Entry 4WXF (X-ray diffraction, 2.40 A resolution); this record covers chains A and C.

[Chain A (and C)]
Molecule: Serine hydroxymethyltransferase
From: Streptococcus thermophilus
Notes: EC 2.1.2.1; chain C of this document is another copy of the same molecule, construct and numbering; everything in this record applies to it too
Reference sequence: Q5M0B4 (GLYA_STRT1); numbering as in UniProt (aligned over 1-416)
Chain sequence (428 residues; row label = number of the first residue in the row; numbers below 1 keep their minus sign (Met-11 is residue -11)):
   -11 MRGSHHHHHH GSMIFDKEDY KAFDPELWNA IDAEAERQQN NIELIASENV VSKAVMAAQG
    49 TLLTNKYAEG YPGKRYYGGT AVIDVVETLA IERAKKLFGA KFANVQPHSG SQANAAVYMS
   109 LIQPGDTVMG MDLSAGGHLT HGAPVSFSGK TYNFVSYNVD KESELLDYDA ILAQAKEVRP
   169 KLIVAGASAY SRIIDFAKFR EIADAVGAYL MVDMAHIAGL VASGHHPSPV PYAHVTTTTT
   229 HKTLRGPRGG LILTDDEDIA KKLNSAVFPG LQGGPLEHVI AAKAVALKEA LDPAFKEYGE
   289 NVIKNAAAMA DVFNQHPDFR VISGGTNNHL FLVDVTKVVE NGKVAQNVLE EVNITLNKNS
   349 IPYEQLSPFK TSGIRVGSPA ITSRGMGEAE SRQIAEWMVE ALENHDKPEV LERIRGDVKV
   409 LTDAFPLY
Disordered / not traced: -11 to 6
Sequence notes: initiating methionine (-11); expression tag (-10 to 0)
Residues lining bound ligands:
  - N-pyridoxyl-glycine-5-monophosphate (PLG; N-glycine-[3-hydroxy-2-methyl-5-phosphonooxymethyl-pyridin-4-yl-methane]), molecule 1: Ser35, Ser97, Gly98, Ser99, Asn102, His126, Thr128, His129, Ala175, Ser176, Asp201, Ala203, His204, Thr227, His229, Lys230, Arg363
  - N-pyridoxyl-glycine-5-monophosphate (PLG), molecule 2: Tyr55, Glu57, Tyr65, Gly261, Gly262
Swiss-Prot annotation at these positions:
  - binding site ((6S)-5,6,7,8-tetrahydrofolate): Leu121, Gly125 to Leu127, Ser355 to Phe357
  - site: His229 (Plays an important role in substrate specificity)
  - modified residue: Lys230 (N6-(pyridoxal phosphate)lysine)

[Interface between chain A and chain C]
Contacting residue pairs - 145 pairs, chain A then chain C:
  Tyr8(A) with Ala42(C), hydrophobic; Ala45(C)
  Phe11(A) with Lys276(C), hydrogen bond (backbone-side chain); Asp280(C)
  Asp12(A) with Arg81(C), salt bridge; Lys276(C)
  Glu14(A) with Leu77(C)
  Leu15(A) with Leu77(C), hydrophobic; Val273(C), hydrophobic
  Trp16(A) with Ala42(C); Ala45(C), hydrophobic; Ala46(C)
  Ala18(A) with Val70(C); Val73(C), hydrophobic; Val74(C), hydrophobic
  Ile19(A) with Thr49(C); Ala269(C), hydrophobic
  Glu22(A) with Leu51(C); Lys54(C); Val70(C)
  Ala23(A) with Leu50(C), hydrophobic
  Arg25(A) with Lys54(C); Gly67(C), hydrogen bond (side chain-backbone)
  Gln26(A) with Leu50(C), hydrogen bond (side chain-backbone); Asn53(C), hydrogen bond
  Glu31(A) with Lys54(C), salt bridge
  Ile33(A) with Lys54(C)
  Ser35(A) with Tyr55(C)
  Glu36(A) with Asn53(C); Lys54(C), salt bridge; Tyr55(C), hydrogen bond (side chain-backbone)
  Asn37(A) with Asn53(C)
  Val38(A) with Asn53(C)
  Val39(A) with Thr52(C); Asn53(C), hydrogen bond (backbone-side chain)
  Ala42(A) with Tyr8(C), hydrophobic; Trp16(C)
  Met44(A) with Gly48(C); Thr49(C); Leu50(C), hydrogen bond (side chain-backbone)
  Ala45(A) with Tyr8(C); Trp16(C)
  Ala46(A) with Trp16(C)
  Gln47(A) with Gln47(C); Thr52(C), hydrogen bond; His266(C)
  Gly48(A) with Met44(C); Gly48(C)
  Thr49(A) with Ile19(C); Met44(C)
  Leu50(A) with Ala23(C), hydrophobic; Gln26(C), hydrogen bond (backbone-side chain); Met44(C); Leu415(C), hydrophobic; Tyr416(C), hydrophobic
  Leu51(A) with Glu22(C)
  Thr52(A) with Val39(C); Gln47(C), hydrogen bond; Arg236(C), hydrogen bond (backbone-side chain)
  Asn53(A) with Gln26(C), hydrogen bond; Glu36(C); Asn37(C); Val38(C); Val39(C), hydrogen bond (side chain-backbone); Arg236(C); Tyr416(C), hydrogen bond
  Lys54(A) with Arg25(C); Ile33(C); Glu36(C), salt bridge; Arg236(C), hydrogen bond (backbone-side chain)
  Tyr55(A) with Ser35(C); Glu36(C), hydrogen bond (backbone-side chain); His229(C), hydrogen bond; Lys230(C), hydrogen bond; Arg236(C)
  Tyr64(A) with Asn345(C)
  Tyr65(A) with Gln334(C); Asn345(C); Arg363(C)
  Gly66(A) with Gln334(C), hydrogen bond (backbone-side chain); Glu338(C); Leu344(C)
  Gly67(A) with Arg25(C), hydrogen bond (backbone-side chain); Glu338(C), hydrogen bond (backbone-side chain)
  Val70(A) with Ala18(C); Ala21(C), hydrophobic; Glu22(C)
  Val74(A) with Ala18(C), hydrophobic
  Leu77(A) with Glu14(C); Leu15(C), hydrophobic
  Arg81(A) with Asp12(C), salt bridge; Glu14(C), salt bridge
  His96(A) with His96(C); Ser97(C); Gln100(C), hydrogen bond
  Ser97(A) with His96(C)
  Ser99(A) with Gln260(C); Gly261(C), hydrogen bond (side chain-backbone)
  Gln100(A) with His96(C), hydrogen bond; Leu259(C), hydrogen bond (side chain-backbone)
  Leu127(A) with Phe256(C), hydrophobic; Pro257(C), hydrophobic
  Val133(A) with Pro257(C); Gly258(C)
  Ser134(A) with Pro257(C); Gly258(C)
  Phe135(A) with Gly258(C), hydrogen bond (backbone-backbone)
  His229(A) with Tyr55(C), hydrogen bond
  Lys230(A) with Tyr55(C), hydrogen bond
  Arg236(A) with Thr52(C), hydrogen bond (side chain-backbone); Asn53(C); Lys54(C); Tyr55(C); Pro263(C); Leu264(C)
  Pro257(A) with Leu127(C), hydrophobic; Val133(C); Ser134(C)
  Gly258(A) with Val133(C), hydrogen bond (backbone-backbone); Ser134(C); Phe135(C), hydrogen bond (backbone-backbone)
  Leu259(A) with Ser99(C); Gln100(C), hydrogen bond (backbone-side chain)
  Gln260(A) with Ser99(C); Gln100(C)
  Gly261(A) with Ser99(C), hydrogen bond (backbone-side chain)
  Pro263(A) with Arg236(C)
  Leu264(A) with Arg236(C)
  His266(A) with Gln47(C)
  Ala272(A) with Leu15(C), hydrophobic
  Val273(A) with Asp12(C); Leu15(C), hydrophobic
  Lys276(A) with Phe11(C), hydrogen bond (side chain-backbone); Asp12(C)
  Glu277(A) with Phe11(C)
  Asp280(A) with Phe11(C)
  Gln334(A) with Gly66(C)
  Glu338(A) with Gly66(C); Gly67(C), hydrogen bond (side chain-backbone)
  Leu344(A) with Gly66(C)
  Asn345(A) with Tyr65(C)
  Arg363(A) with Tyr65(C)
  Leu415(A) with Leu50(C), hydrophobic
  Tyr416(A) with Leu50(C), hydrophobic; Asn53(C), hydrogen bond
Interface residues without a listed pair, chain A (82 interface residues in all): Ala21, Lys41, Glu57, Ile71, Val73, His126, Pro235, Phe256, Ala269, Thr343, Lys346
Interface residues without a listed pair, chain C (81 interface residues in all): Glu31, Lys41, Glu57, Tyr64, Ile71, His126, Pro235, Ala272, Glu277, Thr343

[In short]
82 residues of chain A face 81 of chain C across their interface, with 36 hydrogen bonds and 6 salt bridges.
Among the polar pairs are Asp12(A)-Arg81(C), Glu31(A)-Lys54(C) and Glu36(A)-Lys54(C). Ligands of chain A:
N-pyridoxyl-glycine-5-monophosphate. Curated annotation (UniProt) lists 7
(6S)-5,6,7,8-tetrahydrofolate-binding residues on chain A.
Chain A and chain C are both Serine hydroxymethyltransferase (Streptococcus thermophilus); the structure,
Crystal structure of L-Serine Hydroxymethyltransferase in complex with glycine, was determined by X-ray
diffraction, deposited together with 4WXB and 4WXG.
